PDB entry 7RN8 | X-ray diffraction, 1.88 A resolution | chains B and F of the 6 polymer chains in the assembly

== Chain B ==
Molecule: Caspase-3 subunit p12
Organism: Homo sapiens
UniProtKB: P42574 (CASP3_HUMAN); residue numbers follow UniProt; this construct covers 184-277
Amino-acid sequence (95 residues; numbered 184 to 278; the number before each row is that of its first residue):
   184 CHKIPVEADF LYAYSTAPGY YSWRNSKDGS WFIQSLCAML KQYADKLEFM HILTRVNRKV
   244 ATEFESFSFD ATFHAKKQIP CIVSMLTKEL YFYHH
Not modelled in the structure: 184, 277-278
Construct notes: expression tag (278)
Curated features (UniProtKB/Swiss-Prot):
  - modified residue: Arg207 (Microbial infection: ADP-riboxanated arginine)
  - mutagenesis: Arg207 (R207A: Abolished ADP-riboxanation by C.violaceum CopC)
From the paper describing this entry:
  - binding site for Ac-VD(Orn)VD-CHO (chain F): Arg207, Phe250

== Chain F ==
Molecule: Ac-VD(Orn)VD-CHO
Amino-acid sequence (6 residues; numbered 1 to 6; the number before each row is that of its first residue):
     1 XVDAVX
Not modelled in the structure: 1
Modified residues: ACE (acetyl group) at position 1; Ala4 (L-ornithine; ORN); ASA (aspartic aldehyde) at position 6

== Chain B / chain F interface ==
Contacting residue pairs (18; chain B residue first):
  Tyr204(B) - Val5(F)  hydrophobic
  Ser205(B) - Val5(F)
  Ser205(B) - ASA_6(F)  hydrogen bond (backbone-backbone)
  Trp206(B) - Asp3(F)
  Trp206(B) - Ala4(F)
  Trp206(B) - Val5(F)  hydrophobic
  Arg207(B) - Val2(F)
  Arg207(B) - Asp3(F)
  Arg207(B) - Ala4(F)  hydrogen bond (backbone-backbone)
  Arg207(B) - Val5(F)  hydrogen bond (side chain-backbone)
  Arg207(B) - ASA_6(F)
  Asn208(B) - Val2(F)
  Asn208(B) - Asp3(F)  hydrogen bond
  Ser209(B) - Val2(F)  hydrogen bond (backbone-backbone)
  Trp214(B) - Asp3(F)
  Glu248(B) - Asp3(F)
  Ser249(B) - Asp3(F)
  Phe250(B) - Asp3(F)  hydrogen bond (backbone-side chain)
Interface residues without a listed pair, chain B (11 interface residues in all): Phe256

== Overview ==
11 residues of chain B face 5 of chain F across their interface, with 6 hydrogen bonds. Among the polar pairs
are Arg207(B)-Val5(F), Asn208(B)-Asp3(F) and Phe250(B)-Asp3(F). From UniProt: one mutagenesis site on chain B.
The paper reports a binding site for Ac-VD(Orn)VD-CHO (chain F) at Arg207(B) and Phe250(B).
Chain B is Caspase-3 subunit p12 (Homo sapiens) and chain F is Ac-VD(Orn)VD-CHO; the structure, Crystal
structure of caspase-3 with inhibitor Ac-VD(Orn)VD-CHO, was determined by X-ray diffraction, deposited
together with 7RN7, 7RN9, 7RNB, 7RND, 7RNE, 7RNF and 7SEO.
